Entry 4LST (X-ray diffraction, 2.55 A resolution); this record covers chains H and L of the 3 polymer chains in the assembly.

[Chain H]
Name: Heavy chain of antibody VRC01
From: Homo sapiens
Notes: antibody fragment or engineered binder
Chain sequence (224 residues; numbered 1 to 216 plus 8 insertion-coded residues; the number before each row is that of its first residue; a row labelled like 82A-82C holds insertion residues (82A, then the next letters in order)):
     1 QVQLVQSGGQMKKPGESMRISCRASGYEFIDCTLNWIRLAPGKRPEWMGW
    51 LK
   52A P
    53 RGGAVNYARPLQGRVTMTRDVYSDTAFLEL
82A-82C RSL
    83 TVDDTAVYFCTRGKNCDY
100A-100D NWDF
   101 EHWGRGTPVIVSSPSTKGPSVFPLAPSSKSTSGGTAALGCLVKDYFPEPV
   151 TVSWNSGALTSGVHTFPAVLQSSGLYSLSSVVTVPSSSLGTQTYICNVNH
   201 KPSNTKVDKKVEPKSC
Disordered / not traced: 131-132
Cystine bridges: Cys22-Cys92, Cys32-Cys98, Cys140-Cys196

[Chain L]
Name: Light chain of antibody VRC01
From: Homo sapiens
Notes: antibody fragment or engineered binder
Chain sequence (210 residues; each row starts with the number of its first residue; note: 6 numbers in that range are skipped by the numbering (no residue carries them; nothing is unmodelled there)):
     1 EIVLTQSPGTLSLSPGETAIISCRTSQYGS
    33 LAWYQQRPGQAPRLVIYSGSTRAAGIPDRFSGSRWGPDYNLTISNLESGD
    83 FGVYYCQQY
    96 EFFGQGTKVQVDIKRTVAAPSVFIFPPSDEQLKSGTASVVCLLNNFYPRE
   146 AKVQWKVDNALQSGNSQESVTEQDSKDSTYSLSSTLTLSKADYEKHKVYA
   196 CEVTHQGLRSPVTKSFNRGEC
Cystine bridges: Cys23-Cys88, Cys136-Cys196
Small-molecule neighbours: N-acetylglucosamine (NAG; 2-acetamido-2-deoxy-beta-D-glucopyranose): Tyr28, Gly29, Ser30, Tyr91

[How chain H and chain L interact]
Contacting residue pairs (66; chain H residue first):
  Leu39(H) - Gln38(L)
  Leu39(H) - Pro44(L)  hydrophobic
  Arg44(H) - Ile2(L)
  Arg44(H) - Leu4(L)  hydrogen bond (side chain-backbone)
  Arg44(H) - Phe98(L)  hydrogen bond (side chain-backbone)
  Arg44(H) - Gly99(L)
  Arg44(H) - Gln100(L)
  Pro45(H) - Tyr87(L)  hydrophobic
  Pro45(H) - Phe98(L)
  Pro45(H) - Gly99(L)
  Trp47(H) - Glu96(L)
  Phe91(H) - Ala43(L)  hydrophobic
  Phe91(H) - Pro44(L)
  Lys96(H) - Tyr49(L)
  Tyr100(H) - Ser30(L)
  Tyr100(H) - Tyr91(L)
  Trp100B(H) - Tyr36(L)  hydrogen bond (backbone-side chain)
  Trp100B(H) - Gln89(L)  hydrogen bond (backbone-side chain)
  Trp100B(H) - Tyr91(L)
  Trp100B(H) - Glu96(L)
  Asp100C(H) - Tyr36(L)
  Asp100C(H) - Tyr49(L)
  Phe100D(H) - Tyr36(L)  hydrogen bond (backbone-side chain)
  Phe100D(H) - Leu46(L)
  Phe100D(H) - Gln89(L)
  Trp103(H) - Tyr36(L)  hydrophobic
  Trp103(H) - Pro44(L)
  Gly104(H) - Ala43(L)
  Val121(H) - Glu125(L)
  Phe122(H) - Ser123(L)
  Phe122(H) - Glu125(L)
  Phe122(H) - Gln126(L)
  Pro123(H) - Ser123(L)
  Pro123(H) - Glu125(L)
  Leu124(H) - Phe120(L)
  Leu124(H) - Val135(L)  hydrophobic
  Ala125(H) - Phe120(L)
  Ser128(H) - Cys216(L)
  Gly133(H) - Ser116(L)
  Thr135(H) - Phe118(L)
  Ala137(H) - Phe118(L)  hydrophobic
  Ala137(H) - Phe120(L)
  Leu141(H) - Ser133(L)
  Lys143(H) - Gln126(L)
  Lys143(H) - Thr131(L)
  Lys143(H) - Ser133(L)
  His164(H) - Asn139(L)
  His164(H) - Asn140(L)  hydrogen bond
  His164(H) - Ser176(L)  hydrogen bond
  Phe166(H) - Leu137(L)  hydrophobic
  Phe166(H) - Ser164(L)
  Phe166(H) - Thr166(L)
  Phe166(H) - Ser176(L)
  Phe166(H) - Leu177(L)
  Phe166(H) - Ser178(L)
  Pro167(H) - Ser164(L)  hydrogen bond (backbone-side chain)
  Pro167(H) - Val165(L)
  Val169(H) - Gln162(L)
  Gln171(H) - Gln162(L)
  Val181(H) - Leu137(L)  hydrophobic
  Thr183(H) - Asn139(L)
  Lys209(H) - Glu125(L)  salt bridge
  Lys214(H) - Pro122(L)
  Lys214(H) - Asp124(L)  salt bridge
  Lys214(H) - Cys216(L)
  Cys216(H) - Cys216(L)  disulfide
Also at the interface, not in a pair above, chain H (43 interface residues in all): Ile37, Lys43, Glu101, Arg105, Pro126, Ala136, Leu138, Thr165, Leu170, Ser179
Also at the interface, not in a pair above, chain L (41 interface residues in all): Ala34, Asp169, Thr180
Disulfides between the chains: Cys216(H)-Cys216(L)

[Summary]
Chain H and chain L form an interface of 43 and 41 residues respectively, with 1 disulfide bond, 8 hydrogen
bonds and 2 salt bridges. Polar contacts include Lys209(H)-Glu125(L), Lys214(H)-Asp124(L) and
Arg44(H)-Leu4(L). Ligands of chain L: N-acetylglucosamine.
Chain H is Heavy chain of antibody VRC01 and chain L is Light chain of antibody VRC01, both from Homo sapiens;
the structure, Crystal structure of broadly and potently neutralizing antibody VRC01 in complex with HIV-1
clade C strain ..., was determined by X-ray diffraction together with 4LSP, 4LSQ, 4LSR, 4LSS, 4LSU and 4LSV
from the same study.
